4BBB - chains B and E; structure by X-ray diffraction, 3.09 A resolution.

[Chain B (and E)]
Protein: N1L
Organism: Vaccinia virus
Notes: chain E of this document is another copy of the same molecule, construct and numbering; everything in this record applies to it too
UniProt: Q49PX0 (Q49PX0_9POXV); residues 1-117 here = UniProt positions 1-117
Amino-acid sequence (125 residues; row label = number of the first residue in the row):
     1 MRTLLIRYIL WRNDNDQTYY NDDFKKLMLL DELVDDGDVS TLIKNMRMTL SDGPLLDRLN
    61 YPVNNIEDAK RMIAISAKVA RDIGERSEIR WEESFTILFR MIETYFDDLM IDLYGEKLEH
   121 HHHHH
Unresolved in the structure: 115-125
Differences from the reference sequence: expression tag (118-125); engineered mutation Ser-40 (Cys in Q49PX0), Tyr-61 (Gln in Q49PX0)
Reported in the primary citation:
  - mutagenesis - I6E: abolished binding to Rluc.N1
  - mutagenesis - R58Y, R71Y: unchanged binding to HA-tagged N1
  - mutagenesis - R71Y: unchanged binding to Bid
  - mutagenesis - R71Y: unchanged binding to Bad
  - mutagenesis - I6E: unchanged binding to HA-tagged Bad
  - mutagenesis - I6E: abolished binding to dimeric
  - mutagenesis - I6E: decreased signaling

[Interface between chain B and chain E]
Residue-residue contacts (34):
  Arg-2(B) with Ile-89(E); Arg-90(E); Glu-92(E), salt bridge
  Leu-4(B) with Tyr-19(E)
  Ile-6(B) with Ile-6(E), hydrophobic; Leu-10(E), hydrophobic
  Arg-7(B) with Leu-10(E); Trp-11(E); Asp-14(E), salt bridge; Tyr-19(E)
  Leu-10(B) with Ile-6(E), hydrophobic; Arg-7(E)
  Trp-11(B) with Arg-7(E)
  Asp-14(B) with Arg-7(E), salt bridge
  Thr-18(B) with Tyr-20(E); Asn-21(E), hydrogen bond
  Tyr-19(B) with Leu-4(E); Arg-7(E); Asn-21(E), hydrogen bond
  Tyr-20(B) with Thr-18(E)
  Asn-21(B) with Thr-18(E), hydrogen bond; Tyr-19(E), hydrogen bond
  Phe-24(B) with Tyr-19(E), hydrophobic
  Ile-89(B) with Arg-2(E)
  Arg-90(B) with Arg-2(E); Glu-103(E), salt bridge
  Glu-92(B) with Arg-2(E), salt bridge; Glu-92(E); Thr-96(E); Phe-99(E)
  Thr-96(B) with Glu-92(E); Thr-96(E)
  Phe-99(B) with Glu-92(E)
  Glu-103(B) with Arg-90(E), salt bridge
Other interface residues (no listed pair), chain B (21 interface residues in all): Thr-3, Trp-91, Phe-95
Other interface residues (no listed pair), chain E (23 interface residues in all): Thr-3, Asp-16, Asp-23, Phe-24, Trp-91, Phe-95

[Summary]
Chain B and chain E form an interface of 21 and 23 residues respectively; the contacts include 4 hydrogen
bonds and 6 salt bridges. Polar pairs include Arg-2(B)/Glu-92(E), Arg-7(B)/Asp-14(E) and Arg-90(B)/Glu-103(E).
From the paper: I6E of chain B abolishes binding to Rluc.N1; I6E of chain B abolishes binding to dimeric.
Chain B and chain E are both N1L (Vaccinia virus); the structure, The structure of vaccinia virus N1 Q61Y
mutant, was determined by X-ray diffraction (same publication as 4BBC and 4BBD).
